7JN4 - chains A and O of the 16 polymer chains in the assembly; structure by electron microscopy, 2.68 A resolution.

== Chain A (and O) ==
Name: Ribulose bisphosphate carboxylase large chain
Organism: Chlamydomonas reinhardtii
Notes: EC 4.1.1.39; chain O of this document is another copy of the same molecule, construct and numbering; everything in this record applies to it too
Reference sequence: A0A218N8A3 (A0A218N8A3_CHLRE); residue numbers follow UniProt; this construct covers 1-475
Sequence (475 residues; numbered 1 to 475; the number before each row is that of its first residue):
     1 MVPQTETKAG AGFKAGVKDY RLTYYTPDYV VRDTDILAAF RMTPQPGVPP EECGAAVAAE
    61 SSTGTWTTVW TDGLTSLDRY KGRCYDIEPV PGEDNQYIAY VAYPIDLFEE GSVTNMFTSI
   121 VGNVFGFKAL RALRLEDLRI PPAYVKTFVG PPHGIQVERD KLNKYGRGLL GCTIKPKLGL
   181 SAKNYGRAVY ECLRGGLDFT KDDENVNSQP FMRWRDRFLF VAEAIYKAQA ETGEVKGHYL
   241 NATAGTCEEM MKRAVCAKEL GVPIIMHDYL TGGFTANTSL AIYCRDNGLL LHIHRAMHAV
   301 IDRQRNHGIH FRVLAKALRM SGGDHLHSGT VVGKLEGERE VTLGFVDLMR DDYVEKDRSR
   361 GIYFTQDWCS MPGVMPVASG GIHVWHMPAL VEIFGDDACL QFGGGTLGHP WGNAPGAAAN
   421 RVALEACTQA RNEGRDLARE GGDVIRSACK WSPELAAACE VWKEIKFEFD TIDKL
Not modelled in the structure: 1-17, 61-77, 462-475
Modified positions: Cys-256 (S-methylcysteine; SMC)
Disulfide bonds: Cys-449/Cys-459

== Interface between chain A and chain O ==
Contacting residue pairs (12):
  Asp-33(A) / Asp-33(O)
  Asp-106(A) / Ser-370(O)  hydrogen bond
  Glu-110(A) / Lys-146(O)  salt bridge
  Pro-142(A) / Ala-143(O)
  Ala-143(A) / Pro-142(O)
  Ala-143(A) / Ala-143(O)  hydrophobic
  Ala-143(A) / Lys-146(O)
  Lys-146(A) / Glu-110(O)  salt bridge
  Lys-146(A) / Ala-143(O)
  Lys-146(A) / Thr-147(O)
  Thr-147(A) / Lys-146(O)
  Ser-370(A) / Asp-106(O)  hydrogen bond
Interface residues without a listed pair, chain A (12 interface residues in all): Thr-34, Arg-79, Ile-105, Cys-369
Interface residues without a listed pair, chain O (12 interface residues in all): Thr-34, Arg-79, Ile-105, Cys-369

== Overview ==
Chain A and chain O each contribute 12 residues to their interface; the contacts include 2 hydrogen bonds and
2 salt bridges. Polar pairs include Glu-110(A)/Lys-146(O) and Asp-106(A)/Ser-370(O).
Both chains are Ribulose bisphosphate carboxylase large chain (Chlamydomonas reinhardtii). Entry 7JN4 (Rubisco
in the apo state) was determined by electron microscopy, deposited together with 7JFO and 7JSX.
